Entry 9IW3 (electron microscopy, 3.58 A resolution); this record covers chains C and A of the 4 polymer chains in the assembly.

# Chain C
Molecule: 25-nt DNA strand
Sequence (25 nucleotides; numbered 31 to 55; the number before each row is that of its first residue):
    31 AGATTAGAGCCGTCACGTATCAAGT

# Chain A
Molecule: DdmE
Chain sequence (715 residues; row label = number of the first residue in the row):
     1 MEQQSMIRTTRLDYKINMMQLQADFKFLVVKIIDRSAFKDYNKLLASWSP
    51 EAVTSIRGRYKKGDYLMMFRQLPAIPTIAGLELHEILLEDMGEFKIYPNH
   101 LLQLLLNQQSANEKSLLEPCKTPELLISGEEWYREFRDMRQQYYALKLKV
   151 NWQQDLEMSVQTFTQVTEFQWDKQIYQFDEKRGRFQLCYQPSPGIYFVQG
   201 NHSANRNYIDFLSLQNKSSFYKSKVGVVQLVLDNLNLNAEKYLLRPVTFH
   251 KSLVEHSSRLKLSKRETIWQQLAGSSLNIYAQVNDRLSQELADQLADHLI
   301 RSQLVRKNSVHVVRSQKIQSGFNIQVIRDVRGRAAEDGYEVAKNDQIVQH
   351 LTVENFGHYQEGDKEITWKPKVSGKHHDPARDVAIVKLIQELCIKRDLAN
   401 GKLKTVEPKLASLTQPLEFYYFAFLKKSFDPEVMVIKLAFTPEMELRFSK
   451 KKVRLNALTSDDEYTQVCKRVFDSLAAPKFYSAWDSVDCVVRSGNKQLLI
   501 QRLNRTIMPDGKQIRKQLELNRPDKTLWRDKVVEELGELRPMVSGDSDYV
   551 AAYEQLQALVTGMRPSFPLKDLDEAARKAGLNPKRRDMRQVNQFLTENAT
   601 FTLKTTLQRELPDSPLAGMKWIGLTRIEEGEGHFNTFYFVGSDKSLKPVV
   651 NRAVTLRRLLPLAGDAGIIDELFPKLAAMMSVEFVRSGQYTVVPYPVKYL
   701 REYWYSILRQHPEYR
Unresolved in the structure: 1-3
Reported in the primary citation:
  - binding site for the 15-nt DNA strand: Arg331, Tyr339, Asn355, Lys395
  - binding site for the 25-nt DNA strand (chain C): Lys584, Arg585
  - binding site for the 11-nt DNA strand: Lys584, Arg589, Lys604, Gln608, Arg609

# Chain C / chain A interface
Contacting residue pairs (41; chain C residue first):
  DA31(C) - Arg35(A)  hydrogen bond to the base
  DA31(C) - Ser36(A)  hydrogen bond to the phosphate
  DA31(C) - Phe38(A)  sugar contact
  DG32(C) - Phe38(A)  sugar contact
  DG32(C) - Asp172(A)  phosphate contact
  DG32(C) - Lys173(A)  phosphate contact
  DG32(C) - Gln174(A)  sugar contact
  DA33(C) - Arg57(A)  salt bridge to the phosphate
  DA33(C) - Tyr65(A)  hydrogen bond to the phosphate
  DA33(C) - Gln174(A)  phosphate contact
  DT34(C) - Ser55(A)  hydrogen bond to the phosphate
  DT34(C) - Arg57(A)  salt bridge to the phosphate
  DA36(C) - Phe480(A)  phosphate contact
  DA36(C) - Ser482(A)  sugar contact
  DG37(C) - Phe480(A)  phosphate contact
  DG37(C) - Tyr481(A)  hydrogen bond to the phosphate
  DG37(C) - Ser482(A)  hydrogen bond to the base
  DA38(C) - Lys426(A)  phosphate contact
  DA38(C) - Tyr481(A)  phosphate contact
  DG39(C) - Arg206(A)  base contact
  DC40(C) - Arg206(A)  hydrogen bond to the sugar
  DC41(C) - Arg206(A)  phosphate contact
  DC41(C) - Tyr208(A)  hydrogen bond to the sugar
  DC41(C) - Arg652(A)  base contact
  DG42(C) - Asn651(A)  phosphate contact
  DG42(C) - Arg652(A)  hydrogen bond to the sugar
  DT43(C) - Asn651(A)  hydrogen bond to the phosphate
  DT43(C) - Gln689(A)  phosphate contact
  DC44(C) - Arg265(A)  sugar contact
  DC44(C) - Val383(A)  base contact
  DC44(C) - Lys644(A)  hydrogen bond to the phosphate
  DC44(C) - Lys647(A)  phosphate contact
  DC44(C) - Ser687(A)  base contact
  DC44(C) - Gln689(A)  sugar contact
  DA45(C) - Arg265(A)  salt bridge to the phosphate
  DA45(C) - Ser373(A)  phosphate contact
  DA45(C) - Val383(A)  phosphate contact
  DT48(C) - Lys584(A)  phosphate contact
  DT48(C) - Arg585(A)  phosphate contact
  DA49(C) - Arg585(A)  salt bridge to the phosphate
  DA49(C) - Arg586(A)  hydrogen bond to the phosphate
Also at the interface, not in a pair above, chain C (17 interface residues in all): DC46
Also at the interface, not in a pair above, chain A (29 interface residues in all): Ala204, Arg381

# In short
The interface between chain C and chain A involves 17 residues on one side and 29 on the other; the contacts
include 12 hydrogen bonds and 4 salt bridges. Polar pairs include DA31(C)-Arg35(A), DG37(C)-Ser482(A) and
DC40(C)-Arg206(A). The paper reports a binding site for the 11-nt DNA strand at Lys584(A), Arg589(A) and
Lys604(A) among others; a binding site for the 15-nt DNA strand at Arg331(A), Tyr339(A) and Asn355(A) among
others.
Here chain C is a 25-nt DNA strand and chain A is DdmE. Entry 9IW3 (Cryo-EM structure of Lactobacillus casei
DdmE bound with guide and target) was determined by electron microscopy together with 9IX4 and 9IXM from the
same study.
